Entry 6M6G (electron microscopy, 5.39 A resolution (low resolution: residue-level contacts below are approximate; hydrogen-bond / salt-bridge calls are withheld)); this record covers chains F and I of the 22 polymer chains in the assembly.

# Chain F (and I)
Name: Major capsid protein
Organism: Human herpesvirus 2
Notes: chain I of this document is another copy of the same molecule, construct and numbering; everything in this record applies to it too
Reference sequence: P89442 (MCP_HHV2H); residue numbers follow UniProt; this construct covers 1-1374
Sequence (1374 residues; row label = number of the first residue in the row):
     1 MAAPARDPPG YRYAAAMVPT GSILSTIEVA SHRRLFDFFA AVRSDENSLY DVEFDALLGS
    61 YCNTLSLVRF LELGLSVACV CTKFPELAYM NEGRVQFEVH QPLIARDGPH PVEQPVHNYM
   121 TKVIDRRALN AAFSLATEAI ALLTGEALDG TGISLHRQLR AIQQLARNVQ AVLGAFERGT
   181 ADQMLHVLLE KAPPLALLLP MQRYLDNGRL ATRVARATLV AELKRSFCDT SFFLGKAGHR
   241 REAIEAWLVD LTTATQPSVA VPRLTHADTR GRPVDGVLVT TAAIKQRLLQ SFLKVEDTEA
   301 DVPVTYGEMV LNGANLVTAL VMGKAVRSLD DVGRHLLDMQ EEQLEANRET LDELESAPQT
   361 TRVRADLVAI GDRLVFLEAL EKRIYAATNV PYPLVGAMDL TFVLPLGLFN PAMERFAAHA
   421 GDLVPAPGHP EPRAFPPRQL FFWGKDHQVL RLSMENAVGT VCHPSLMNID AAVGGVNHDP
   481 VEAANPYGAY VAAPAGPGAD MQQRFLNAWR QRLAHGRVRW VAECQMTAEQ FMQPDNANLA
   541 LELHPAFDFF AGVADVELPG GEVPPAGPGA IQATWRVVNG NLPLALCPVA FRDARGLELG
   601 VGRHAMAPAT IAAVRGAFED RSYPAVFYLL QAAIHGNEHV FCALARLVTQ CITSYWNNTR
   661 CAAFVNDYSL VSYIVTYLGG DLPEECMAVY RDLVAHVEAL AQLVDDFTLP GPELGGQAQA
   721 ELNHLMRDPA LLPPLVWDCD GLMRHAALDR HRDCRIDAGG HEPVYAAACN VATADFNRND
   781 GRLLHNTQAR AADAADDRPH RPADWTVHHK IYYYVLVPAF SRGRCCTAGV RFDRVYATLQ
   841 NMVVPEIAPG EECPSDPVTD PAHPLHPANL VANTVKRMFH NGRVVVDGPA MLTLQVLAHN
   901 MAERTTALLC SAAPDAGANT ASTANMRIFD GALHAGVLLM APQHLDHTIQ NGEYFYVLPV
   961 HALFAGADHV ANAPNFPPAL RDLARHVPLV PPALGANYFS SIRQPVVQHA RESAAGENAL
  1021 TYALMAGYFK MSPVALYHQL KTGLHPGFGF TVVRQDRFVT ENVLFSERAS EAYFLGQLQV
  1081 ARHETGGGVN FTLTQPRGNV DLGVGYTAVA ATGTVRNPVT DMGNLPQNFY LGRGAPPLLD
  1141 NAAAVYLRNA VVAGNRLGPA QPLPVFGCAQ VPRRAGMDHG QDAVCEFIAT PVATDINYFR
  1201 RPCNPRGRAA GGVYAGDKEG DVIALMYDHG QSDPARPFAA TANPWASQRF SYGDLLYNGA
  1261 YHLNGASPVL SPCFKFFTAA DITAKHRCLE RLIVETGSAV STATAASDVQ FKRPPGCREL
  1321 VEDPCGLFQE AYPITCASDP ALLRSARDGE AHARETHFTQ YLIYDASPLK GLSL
Not modelled in the structure: 1-9, 346-359 (chain I: 1-27, 47-61, 144-152, 343-346)
Construct notes: conflict Met17 (Ile in P89442), Val18 (Leu in P89442), Lys382 (Arg in P89442), His986 (Asp in P89442)
Cystine bridges: Cys754-Cys910

# Interface between chain F and chain I
Contacting residue pairs - 153 pairs, chain F then chain I:
  Gly93(F) with Cys62(I)
  Arg94(F) with Cys62(I)
  Val95(F) with Asn63(I); Thr64(I)
  Gln96(F) with Asn63(I); Thr64(I); Ser66(I)
  Phe97(F) with Leu65(I); Ser66(I)
  Glu98(F) with Ser66(I)
  Val99(F) with Val68(I)
  His100(F) with Val68(I); Phe70(I); Asn168(I)
  Pro102(F) with Arg178(I); Ala386(I); Thr388(I)
  Leu103(F) with Gly174(I); Ala175(I); Arg178(I)
  Ile104(F) with Arg178(I); Gly179(I); Ile384(I); Tyr385(I); Thr388(I); Val390(I)
  Ala105(F) with Leu129(I); Asn130(I); Ala175(I)
  Arg106(F) with Leu129(I); Asn130(I); Val390(I)
  Asp107(F) with Ala128(I); Gln183(I)
  Gly108(F) with Ala128(I); Asn130(I)
  Val112(F) with Ala131(I); Ala132(I)
  Glu113(F) with Ala132(I)
  Gln114(F) with Phe133(I)
  Pro115(F) with Ala132(I)
  His117(F) with Asn168(I)
  Tyr119(F) with Ser66(I)
  Arg203(F) with Arg1116(I)
  Asn207(F) with Thr388(I); Val390(I); Pro391(I); Val395(I)
  Gly208(F) with Thr388(I); Asn389(I); Val390(I); Pro391(I)
  Arg209(F) with Asn389(I)
  Arg213(F) with Arg1173(I); Arg1174(I); Ala1175(I); Gly1176(I); Met1177(I); Asp1308(I)
  Val214(F) with Met1177(I); Gln1181(I); Ser1307(I)
  Ala217(F) with Met1177(I); Asp1178(I)
  Thr218(F) with Asn1117(I); Val1119(I); His1179(I); Gly1180(I)
  Ala221(F) with Lys445(I); Asp1178(I); His1179(I)
  Thr253(F) with Lys382(I)
  Gln256(F) with Lys382(I)
  Val259(F) with Leu65(I); Leu67(I); Val68(I)
  Met413(F) with Arg433(I); Gln439(I); Asp1339(I)
  Arg415(F) with Pro425(I)
  Phe416(F) with Leu423(I); Val424(I); Arg433(I); Ala1341(I)
  Ala417(F) with Val424(I)
  Ala418(F) with Gly421(I); Asp422(I); Leu423(I)
  His419(F) with His419(I); Gly421(I); Asp422(I)
  Ala420(F) with Gly421(I)
  Arg517(F) with Pro710(I)
  Val521(F) with Pro710(I)
  Cys524(F) with Asp706(I); Thr708(I)
  Glu529(F) with Lys1041(I)
  Pro534(F) with Gly1154(I)
  Asp620(F) with Arg691(I)
  Arg621(F) with Val675(I); Glu698(I)
  Ser622(F) with Val675(I); Arg691(I)
  Asn658(F) with Gly680(I); Leu682(I); Glu684(I)
  Thr659(F) with Glu684(I)
  Arg660(F) with Glu684(I)
  Arg883(F) with Asp681(I)
  His944(F) with Pro802(I)
  Leu945(F) with Ser672(I); Thr676(I)
  Asp946(F) with Thr676(I); Tyr677(I)
  His947(F) with Tyr677(I)
  Thr948(F) with Tyr677(I)
  Asn972(F) with Pro802(I)
  Ala979(F) with Glu713(I)
  Arg981(F) with Ala803(I)
  Asp982(F) with Asp705(I); Ala720(I)
  Arg985(F) with Asp705(I); Arg727(I); Asp804(I)
  Arg1011(F) with Asp706(I)
  Ala1014(F) with Gly602(I)
  Leu1102(F) with Leu65(I)
  Asn1197(F) with Val449(I)
  Arg1201(F) with Gln448(I); His1179(I)
  Tyr1214(F) with Gly1176(I); Met1177(I); Asp1178(I)
  Ala1215(F) with Ala1175(I)
  Gly1216(F) with Arg1173(I); Ala1175(I)
  Lys1218(F) with Arg1173(I)
  Leu1225(F) with Ala1175(I); Gly1176(I)
  Gln1231(F) with Arg1173(I); Ala1175(I)
  Ser1232(F) with Arg1156(I); Arg1174(I)
  Asp1233(F) with Arg1156(I)
  Pro1234(F) with Gly1176(I); Asp1178(I)
  Ala1235(F) with His1179(I)
  Pro1237(F) with Arg1156(I)
  Phe1238(F) with Asn1124(I)
  Glu1355(F) with Arg1344(I)
  Phe1358(F) with Val424(I); Pro425(I); Ala426(I)
Also at the interface, not in a pair above, chain F (92 interface residues in all): Gln101, His110, Thr212, Lys224, Arg225, Glu414, Ala528, Arg1200, Asp1221, Ala1224, Glu1350
Also at the interface, not in a pair above, chain I (106 interface residues in all): Arg127, Gln164, Ala171, Val172, Asp182, His186, Ala387, Pro432, Asp446, His447, Arg451, Gly679, Pro683, Gln702, Leu709, His800, Trp805, Ala1153, Asn1155, Ala1305, Ala1306, Pro1340, Arg1347

# In short
The interface between chain F and chain I involves 92 residues on one side and 106 on the other.
Both chains are Major capsid protein (Human herpesvirus 2). Entry 6M6G (Structure of HSV2 viron capsid portal
vertex) was determined by electron microscopy together with 6M6H and 6M6I from the same study.
